Entry 4Z6F (X-ray diffraction, 2.44 A resolution); this record covers chains A and P of the 4 polymer chains in the assembly.

Chain A:
Name: DNA polymerase beta
From: Homo sapiens
Notes: EC 2.7.7.7, 4.2.99.-
UniProtKB: P06746 (DPOLB_HUMAN); numbering as in UniProt (aligned over 1-335)
Chain sequence (335 residues; each row starts with the number of its first residue):
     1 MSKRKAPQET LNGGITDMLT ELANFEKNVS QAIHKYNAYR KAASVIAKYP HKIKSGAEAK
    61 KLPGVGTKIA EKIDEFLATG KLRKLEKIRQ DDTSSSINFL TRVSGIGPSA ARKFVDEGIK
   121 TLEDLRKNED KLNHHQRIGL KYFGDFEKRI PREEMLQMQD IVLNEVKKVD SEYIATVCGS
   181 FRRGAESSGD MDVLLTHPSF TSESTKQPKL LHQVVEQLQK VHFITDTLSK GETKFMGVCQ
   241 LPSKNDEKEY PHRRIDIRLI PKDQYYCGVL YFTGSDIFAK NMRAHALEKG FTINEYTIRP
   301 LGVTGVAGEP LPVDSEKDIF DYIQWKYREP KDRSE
Not modelled in the structure: 1-9
Sequence notes: engineered mutation Ala-279 (Asn in P06746)
UniProt features mapped onto this chain:
  - region: Arg-183 to Asp-192 (DNA-binding)
  - active site: Lys-72 (Nucleophile)
  - binding site (K(+)): Lys-60, Leu-62, Val-65, Thr-101, Val-103, Ile-106
  - binding site (Na(+)): Lys-60, Leu-62, Val-65, Thr-101, Val-103, Ile-106
  - binding site (dATP): Arg-149, Ser-180, Arg-183, Gly-189, Asp-190
  - binding site (dCTP): Arg-149, Ser-180, Arg-183, Gly-189, Asp-190
  - binding site (dGTP): Arg-149, Ser-180, Arg-183, Gly-189, Asp-190, Asp-192
  - binding site (dTTP): Arg-149, Ser-180, Arg-183, Gly-189, Asp-190
  - binding site (Mg(2+)): Asp-190, Asp-192, Asp-256
  - modified residue: Lys-72 (N6-acetyllysine), Arg-83 (Omega-N-methylarginine), Arg-152 (Omega-N-methylarginine)
  - cross-link (Glycyl lysine isopeptide (Lys-Gly)): Lys-41 (interchain with G-Cter in ubiquitin), Lys-61 (interchain with G-Cter in ubiquitin), Lys-81 (interchain with G-Cter in ubiquitin)
  - natural variant: Leu-22 (L22P: Found in a gastric cancer sample; uncertain significance), Tyr-39 (Y39C: Found in a gastric cancer sample; uncertain significance), Gly-118 (G118V: Decreased DNA-directed DNA polymerase activity), Arg-137 (R137Q: Decreased function in base-excision repair), Arg-149 (R149I: Decreased DNA-directed DNA polymerase activity), Asp-160 (D160N: Found in a gastric cancer sample; uncertain significance), Cys-239 (C239R: Found in a gastric cancer sample; uncertain significance), Lys-289 (K289M: Found in a colon cancer sample; uncertain significance), Asn-294 (N294D: Found in a gastric cancer sample; uncertain significance), Glu-295 (E295K: Found in a gastric cancer sample; uncertain significance)
  - mutagenesis: Phe-25 (F25W: No effect on 5'-dRP lyase activity. Decreased ssDNA binding), His-34 (H34G: Decreased 5'-dRP lyase activity. Decreased ssDNA binding), Lys-35 (K35A: Decreased 5'-dRP lyase activity. Decreased ssDNA binding. Loss of 5'-dRP lyase activity; when associated with A-68 and A-72. Decreased ssDNA binding; when associated with A-68 and A-72 ...), Tyr-39 (Y39F: No effect on 5'-dRP lyase activity; Y39Q: Abolishes DNA polymerase and 5'-dRP lyase activity), Lys-41 (K41R: Abolishes ubiquitination; when associated with R-61 and R-81), Lys-60 (K60A: Decreased 5'-dRP lyase activity. Decreased ssDNA binding), Lys-61 (K61R: Abolishes ubiquitination; when associated with R-41 and R-81), Lys-68 (K68A: No effect on 5'-dRP lyase activity. Decreased ssDNA binding. Loss of 5'-dRP lyase activity; when associated with A-35 and A-72. Decreased ssDNA binding; when associated with A-35 and A-72 ...), Glu-71 (E71Q: No effect on 5'-dRP lyase activity. No effect on structure shown by circular dichroism. No effect on ssDNA binding), Lys-72 (K72A: Severely reduced 5'-dRP lyase activity. Does not affect ssDNA binding. Loss of 5'-dRP lyase activity; when associated with A-35 and A-68. Decreased ssDNA binding ...), Glu-75 (E75A: Slightly decreased 5'-dRP lyase activity. Decreased ssDNA binding. No effect on structure shown by circular dichroism), Lys-81 (K81R: Abolishes ubiquitination; when associated with R-41 and R-61), 5 further mutagenesis entries in UniProt
Ion coordination: Na+ site 1: Lys-60, Leu-62, Val-65 (shared with 1 residue of chain D); Na+ site 2: Thr-101, Val-103, Ile-106 (shared with DG9(P) of chain P); Mn2+ site 1: Asp-190, Asp-192 (together with 1FZ); Mn2+ site 2: Asp-190, Asp-192, Asp-256 (together with 1FZ) (shared with DA10(P) of chain P)
Ligand contacts: 1FZ (5'-O-[(R)-hydroxy{[(R)-hydroxy(phosphonooxy)phosphoryl]amino}phosphoryl]thymidine): Arg-149, Gly-179, Ser-180, Arg-183, Ser-188, Gly-189, Asp-190, Asp-192, Asp-256, Tyr-271, Phe-272, Thr-273, Gly-274, Ser-275, Asp-276, Ala-279
From the paper describing this entry:
  - mutagenesis - N279A (3-fold): increased catalytic activity on dG:dCTP
  - mutagenesis - N279A (2-fold): decreased catalytic activity on dG:dTTP
  - mutagenesis - N279A (3-fold): increased catalytic activity on Mn2+

Chain P:
Molecule: 10-nt DNA strand
Sequence (10 nucleotides; row label = number of the first residue in the row):
     1 GCTGATGCGA
Ion coordination: Na+: DG9 (shared with Thr-101(A), Val-103(A), Ile-106(A) of chain A); Mn2+: DA10 (together with 1FZ) (shared with Asp-190(A), Asp-192(A), Asp-256(A) of chain A)

Interface between chain A and chain P:
Residue-residue contacts - 18 pairs, chain A then chain P:
  Val-103(A) with DG9(P), phosphate contact
  Ser-104(A) with DG9(P), phosphate contact
  Gly-105(A) with DC8(P), phosphate contact; DG9(P), hydrogen bond to the phosphate
  Ile-106(A) with DC8(P), phosphate contact; DG9(P), phosphate contact
  Gly-107(A) with DC8(P), hydrogen bond to the phosphate
  Pro-108(A) with DC8(P), phosphate contact
  Ser-109(A) with DG7(P), phosphate contact; DC8(P), hydrogen bond to the phosphate
  Ala-110(A) with DC8(P), hydrogen bond to the phosphate
  His-135(A) with DG9(P), sugar contact
  Asp-192(A) with DA10(P), phosphate contact
  Arg-254(A) with DG9(P), phosphate contact; DA10(P), salt bridge to the phosphate
  Asp-256(A) with DA10(P), phosphate contact
  Tyr-271(A) with DA10(P), hydrogen bond to the base
  Phe-272(A) with DA10(P), sugar contact
Also at the interface, not in a pair above, chain A (16 interface residues in all): Asp-190, Met-236

In short:
16 residues of chain A face 4 of chain P across their interface, with 5 hydrogen bonds and 1 salt bridge.
Polar contacts include Tyr-271(A)/DA10(P), Gly-105(A)/DG9(P) and Gly-107(A)/DC8(P). Ligands of chain A:
compound 1FZ. From the paper: N279A of chain A increases catalytic activity on dG:dCTP; N279A of chain A
reduces catalytic activity on dG:dTTP.
Chain A is DNA polymerase beta (Homo sapiens) and chain P is a 10-nt DNA strand; the structure, Structure of
human DNA polymerase beta 279NA mutant complexed with G in the template base paired ..., was determined by
X-ray diffraction together with 4Z6C, 4Z6D and 4Z6E from the same study.
